2MLI - chains A and B; structure by solution NMR.

[Chain A]
Name: Insulin
From: Homo sapiens
Notes: fragment: A chain
Reference sequence: P01308 (INS_HUMAN); residues 1-21 here correspond to UniProt positions 90-110 (UniProt number = residue number + 89)
Amino-acid sequence (21 residues; row label = number of the first residue in the row):
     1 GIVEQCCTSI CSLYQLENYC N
Disulfides: Cys6-Cys11

[Chain B]
Name: Insulin
Notes: fragment: B chain
Reference sequence: P01308 (INS_HUMAN); residues 22-51 here correspond to UniProt positions 25-54 (UniProt number = residue number + 3)
Amino-acid sequence (30 residues; each row starts with the number of its first residue):
    22 FVNQHLCGSD LVEALYLVCG ERGFFYTKPT
Modified / non-standard residues: Phe46 ((2z)-2-amino-3-phenylacrylic acid; 23F)
Differences from the reference sequence: conflict Asp31 (His34 in P01308), Lys49 (Pro52 in P01308), Pro50 (Lys53 in P01308)

[Interface between chain A and chain B]
Inter-chain disulfides: Cys7(A)-Cys28(B), Cys20(A)-Cys40(B)
Residue-residue contacts (33; chain A residue first):
  Ile2(A) - Leu32(B)
  Ile2(A) - Leu36(B)
  Val3(A) - Tyr47(B)
  Cys6(A) - Gln25(B)
  Cys6(A) - His26(B)
  Cys6(A) - Leu27(B)
  Cys6(A) - Leu32(B)
  Cys7(A) - His26(B)
  Cys7(A) - Leu27(B)
  Cys7(A) - Cys28(B)  disulfide
  Thr8(A) - His26(B)
  Ser9(A) - His26(B)
  Ile10(A) - Asn24(B)
  Ile10(A) - Gln25(B)
  Ile10(A) - His26(B)
  Leu13(A) - Phe22(B)
  Leu13(A) - Val39(B)
  Leu16(A) - Phe22(B)
  Leu16(A) - Ala35(B)
  Leu16(A) - Leu36(B)
  Leu16(A) - Val39(B)
  Leu16(A) - Cys40(B)
  Glu17(A) - Val39(B)
  Tyr19(A) - Phe45(B)
  Tyr19(A) - Phe46(B)
  Cys20(A) - Val39(B)
  Cys20(A) - Cys40(B)  disulfide
  Cys20(A) - Arg43(B)
  Cys20(A) - Gly44(B)
  Asn21(A) - Arg43(B)
  Asn21(A) - Gly44(B)
  Asn21(A) - Phe45(B)
  Asn21(A) - Phe46(B)
Also at the interface, not in a pair above, chain A (14 interface residues in all): Cys11
Also at the interface, not in a pair above, chain B (17 interface residues in all): Val23

[Summary]
The interface between chain A and chain B involves 14 residues on one side and 17 on the other, with 2
disulfide bonds.
Chain A is Insulin (Homo sapiens) and chain B is Insulin; the structure, NMR structure of B25-(alpha,
beta)-dehydro-phenylalanine insulin, was determined by solution NMR, deposited together with 2MPI.
